PDB entry 4BW4 | X-ray diffraction, 1.67 A resolution | chain A

Chain A:
Molecule: Bromodomain-containing protein 4
Organism: Homo sapiens
Notes: fragment: n-terminal bromodomain, residues 44-168
UniProtKB: O60885 (BRD4_HUMAN); residues 44-168 here = UniProt positions 44-168
Amino-acid sequence (127 residues; row label = number of the first residue in the row):
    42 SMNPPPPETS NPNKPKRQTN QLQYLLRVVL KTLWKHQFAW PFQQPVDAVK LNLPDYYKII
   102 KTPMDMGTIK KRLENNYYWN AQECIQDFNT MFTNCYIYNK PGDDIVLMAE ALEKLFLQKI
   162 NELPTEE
Differences from the reference sequence: expression tag (42-43)
UniProt features mapped onto this chain:
  - site: N140 (Acetylated histone binding)
  - cross-link: K99 (Glycyl lysine isopeptide (Lys-Gly) (interchain with G-Cter in SUMO2))
  - natural variant: D145 (D145G: Found in a patient with a neurodevelopmental syndrome; uncertain significance)
  - mutagenesis: N140 (N140A: Abolishes binding to acetylated histones)
Ligand contacts: 9B6 (7-(3,5-dimethylisoxazol-4-yl)-8-methoxy-1-(2-(trifluoromethoxy)phenyl)-1H-imidazo[4,5-c][1,5]naphthyridin-2(3h)-one): W81, P82, F83, Q85, V87, L92, L94, Y97, C136, Y139, N140, I146, M149

In short:
Chain A binds compound 9B6. Curated annotation (UniProt) lists one mutagenesis site.
Chain A is Bromodomain-containing protein 4 (Homo sapiens); the structure, The first bromodomain of human BRD4
in complex with 3,5 dimethylisoxaxole ligand, was determined by X-ray diffraction together with 4BW1, 4BW2 and
4BW3 from the same study.
